PDB entry 8ASC | X-ray diffraction, 2.95 A resolution | chains F and K of the 18 polymer chains in the assembly

Chain F:
Molecule: X-ray repair cross-complementing protein 5
Source organism: Homo sapiens
Notes: EC 3.6.4.-
UniProt: P13010 (XRCC5_HUMAN); residues 2-555 here = UniProt positions 2-555
Sequence (572 residues; row label = number of the first residue in the row; numbers below 1 keep their minus sign (Met-16 is residue -16)):
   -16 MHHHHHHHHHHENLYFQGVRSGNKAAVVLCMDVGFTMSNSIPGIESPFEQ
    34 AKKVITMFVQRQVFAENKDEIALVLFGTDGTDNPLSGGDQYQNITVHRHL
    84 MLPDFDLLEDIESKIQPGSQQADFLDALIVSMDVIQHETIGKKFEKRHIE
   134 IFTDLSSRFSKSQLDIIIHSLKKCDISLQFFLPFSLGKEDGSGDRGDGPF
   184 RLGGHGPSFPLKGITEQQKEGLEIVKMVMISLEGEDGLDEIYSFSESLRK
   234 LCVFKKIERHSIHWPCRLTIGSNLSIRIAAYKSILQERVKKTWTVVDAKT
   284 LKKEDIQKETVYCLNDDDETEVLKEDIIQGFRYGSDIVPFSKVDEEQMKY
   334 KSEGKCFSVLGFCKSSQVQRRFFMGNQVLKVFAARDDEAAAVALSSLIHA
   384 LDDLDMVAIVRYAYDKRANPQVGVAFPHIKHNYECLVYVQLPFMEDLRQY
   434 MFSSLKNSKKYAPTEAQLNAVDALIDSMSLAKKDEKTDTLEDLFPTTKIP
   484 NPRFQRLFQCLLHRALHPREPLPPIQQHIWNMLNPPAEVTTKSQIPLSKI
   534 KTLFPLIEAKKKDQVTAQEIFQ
Not modelled in the structure: -16 to 3, 177-179, 544-555
Construct notes: initiating methionine (-16); expression tag (-15 to 1)
Disulfide bonds: Cys249-Cys339
Curated features (UniProtKB/Swiss-Prot):
  - region: Leu138 to Leu165 (Leucine-zipper)
  - modified residue: Lys144 (N6-acetyllysine), Ser255 (Phosphoserine), Ser258 (Phosphoserine), Lys265 (N6-acetyllysine), Ser318 (Phosphoserine), Lys332 (N6-acetyllysine), Thr535 (Phosphothreonine)
  - cross-link (Glycyl lysine isopeptide (Lys-Gly)): Lys195 (interchain with G-Cter in SUMO2), Lys532 (interchain with G-Cter in SUMO2), Lys534 (interchain with G-Cter in SUMO2)

Chain K:
Molecule: X-ray repair cross-complementing protein 6
Source organism: Homo sapiens
Notes: EC 3.6.4.-, 4.2.99.-
UniProt: P12956 (XRCC6_HUMAN); residue numbers follow UniProt; this construct covers 1-544
Sequence (544 residues; numbered 1 to 544; the number before each row is that of its first residue):
     1 MSGWESYYKTEGDEEAEEEQEENLEASGDYKYSGRDSLIFLVDASKAMFE
    51 SQSEDELTPFDMSIQCIQSVYISKIISSDRDLLAVVFYGTEKDKNSVNFK
   101 NIYVLQELDNPGAKRILELDQFKGQQGQKRFQDMMGHGSDYSLSEVLWVC
   151 ANLFSDVQFKMSHKRIMLFTNEDNPHGNDSAKASRARTKAGDLRDTGIFL
   201 DLMHLKKPGGFDISLFYRDIISIAEDEDLRVHFEESSKLEDLLRKVRAKE
   251 TRKRALSRLKLKLNKDIVISVGIYNLVQKALKPPPIKLYRETNEPVKTKT
   301 RTFNTSTGGLLLPSDTKRSQIYGSRQIILEKEETEELKRFDDPGLMLMGF
   351 KPLVLLKKHHYLRPSLFVYPEESLVIGSSTLFSALLIKCLEKEVAALCRY
   401 TPRRNIPPYFVALVPQEEELDDQKIQVTPPGFQLVFLPFADDKRKMPFTE
   451 KIMATPEQVGKMKAIVEKLRFTYRSDSFENPVLQQHFRNLEALALDLMEP
   501 EQAVDLTLPKVEAMNKRLGSLVDEFKELVYPPDYNPEGKVTKRK
Not modelled in the structure: 1-32, 232, 536-544
Curated features (UniProtKB/Swiss-Prot):
  - active site: Lys31 (Schiff-base intermediate with DNA)
  - modified residue: Ser2 (N-acetylserine), Ser6 (Phosphoserine), Ser27 (Phosphoserine), Lys31 (N6-acetyllysine), Ser51 (Phosphoserine), Ser306 (Phosphoserine), Lys317 (N6-acetyllysine), Lys331 (N6-acetyllysine), Lys338 (N6-acetyllysine), Thr455 (Phosphothreonine), Lys461 (N6-acetyllysine), Ser477 (Phosphoserine), Ser520 (Phosphoserine), Lys539 (N6-acetyllysine), Lys542 (N6-acetyllysine), Lys544 (N6-acetyllysine)
  - cross-link (Glycyl lysine isopeptide (Lys-Gly)): Lys287 (interchain with G-Cter in SUMO2), Lys317 (interchain with G-Cter in SUMO2)
  - mutagenesis: Lys31 (K31A: Diminishes the ability to form a Schiff base. Abolishes adduct formation; when associated with A-160 and A-164), Lys160 (K160A: Abolishes adduct formation; when associated with A-31 and A-160), Lys164 (K164A: Abolishes adduct formation; when associated with A-31 and A-164), Lys539 (K539Q: Complete loss of suppression of BAX-induced apoptosis; K539R: No effect on suppression of BAX-induced apoptosis), Lys542 (K542Q: Complete loss of suppression of BAX-induced apoptosis; K542R: No effect on suppression of BAX-induced apoptosis), Lys544 (K544R: No effect on suppression of BAX-induced apoptosis)
Reported in the primary citation:
  - mutagenesis - H163A, R165E, F471E, R517E: decreased co-localization with Protein PAXX

Chain F / chain K interface:
Contacting residue pairs (11; chain F residue first):
  Gly70(F) - Trp148(K)
  Asp116(F) - Arg185(K)  salt bridge
  Val117(F) - Arg185(K)
  His120(F) - Ala181(K)
  His120(F) - Ser184(K)  hydrogen bond
  His120(F) - Arg185(K)  hydrogen bond (side chain-backbone)
  His120(F) - Thr188(K)
  Glu121(F) - Arg185(K)  salt bridge
  Ile123(F) - Ser180(K)
  Ile123(F) - Ser184(K)
  Lys126(F) - Ser180(K)
Other interface residues (no listed pair), chain F (10 interface residues in all): Pro67, Ser69, His82

Summary:
The interface between chain F and chain K involves 10 residues on one side and 6 on the other, with 2 hydrogen
bonds and 2 salt bridges. Polar pairs include Asp116(F)-Arg185(K), Glu121(F)-Arg185(K) and
His120(F)-Ser184(K). The paper reports that H163A, R165E and F471E of chain K, among others, reduce
co-localization with Protein PAXX.
Chain F is X-ray repair cross-complementing protein 5 and chain K is X-ray repair cross-complementing protein
6, both from Homo sapiens; the structure, Ku70/80 binds to the Ku-binding motif of PAXX, was determined by
X-ray diffraction (same publication as 7ZYG, 8BH3, 8BHV, 8BHY and 7ZWA).
